7RHL - chains B and A of the 4 polymer chains in the assembly; structure by electron microscopy, 3.03 A resolution.

[Chain B]
Name: Cyclic nucleotide-gated cation channel beta-1
Organism: Homo sapiens
UniProtKB: Q14028 (CNGB1_HUMAN); residue numbers follow UniProt; this construct covers 454-1251
Amino-acid sequence (810 residues; numbered 442 to 1251; the number before each row is that of its first residue):
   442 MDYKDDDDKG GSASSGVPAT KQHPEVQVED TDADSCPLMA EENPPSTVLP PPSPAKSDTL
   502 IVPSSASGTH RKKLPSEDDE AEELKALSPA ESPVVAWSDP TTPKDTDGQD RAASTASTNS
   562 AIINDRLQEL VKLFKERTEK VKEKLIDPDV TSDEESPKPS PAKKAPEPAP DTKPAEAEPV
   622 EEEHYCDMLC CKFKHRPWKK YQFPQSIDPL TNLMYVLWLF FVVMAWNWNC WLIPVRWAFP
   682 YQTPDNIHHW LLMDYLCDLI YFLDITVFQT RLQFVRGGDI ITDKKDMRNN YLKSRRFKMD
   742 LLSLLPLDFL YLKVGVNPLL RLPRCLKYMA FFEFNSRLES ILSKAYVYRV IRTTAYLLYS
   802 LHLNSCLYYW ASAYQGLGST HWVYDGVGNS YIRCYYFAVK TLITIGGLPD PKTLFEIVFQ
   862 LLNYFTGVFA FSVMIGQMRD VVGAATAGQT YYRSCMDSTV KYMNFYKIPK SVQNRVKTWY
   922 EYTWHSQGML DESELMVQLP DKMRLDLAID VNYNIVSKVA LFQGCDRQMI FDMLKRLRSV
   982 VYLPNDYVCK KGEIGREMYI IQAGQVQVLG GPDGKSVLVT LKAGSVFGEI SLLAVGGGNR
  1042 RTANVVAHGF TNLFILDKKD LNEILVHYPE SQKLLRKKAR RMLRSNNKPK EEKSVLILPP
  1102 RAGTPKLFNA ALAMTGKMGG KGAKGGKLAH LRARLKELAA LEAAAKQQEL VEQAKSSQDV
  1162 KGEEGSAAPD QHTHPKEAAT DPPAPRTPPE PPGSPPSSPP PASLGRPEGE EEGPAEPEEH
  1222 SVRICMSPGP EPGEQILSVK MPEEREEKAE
Disordered / not traced: 442-644, 749-756, 1085-1105, 1131-1251
Sequence notes: expression tag (442-453)
Swiss-Prot annotation at these positions:
  - region: Ala557 to Arg567 (Calmodulin-binding CaM1), Gln1148 to Gln1154 (Calmodulin-binding CaM2)
  - motif: Leu568 to Arg578 (IQ-like)
  - binding site (3',5'-cyclic GMP): Gly1029, Glu1030, Ser1032, Arg1042, Thr1043
  - binding site (3',5'-cyclic AMP): Arg1042
  - site: Phe872 (Central gate), Ile876 (Central gate), Arg880 (Occludes the pore below the central gate)
  - natural variant: Arg729 to Glu1251 (deletion: In RP45), Arg737 (R737H: In RP45; uncertain significance), Arg762 (R762C: In RP45), Tyr921 to Glu1251 (deletion: In RP45), Asn986 (N986I: In RP45), Gly993 (G993V: In RP45)
  - mutagenesis: Leu568 (L568E: Loss of calcium/calmodulin modulation), Gly848 (G848E: Increases the affinity to Ca(2+) ions. Does not affect heterotetrameric channel assembly), Arg880 (R880G: Increases channel conductance)
Reported in the primary citation:
  - mutagenesis - G848E (Kd 5.7 uM): increased binding to Ca2+

[Chain A]
Name: cGMP-gated cation channel alpha-1
Organism: Homo sapiens
UniProtKB: P29973 (CNGA1_HUMAN); numbering as in UniProt (aligned over 144-690)
Amino-acid sequence (560 residues; numbered 131 to 690; the number before each row is that of its first residue):
   131 MDYKDDDDKG GSASKDKKEE EKKEVVVIDP SGNTYYNWLF CITLPVMYNW TMVIARACFD
   191 ELQSDYLEYW LILDYVSDIV YLIDMFVRTR TGYLEQGLLV KEELKLINKY KSNLQFKLDV
   251 LSLIPTDLLY FKLGWNYPEI RLNRLLRFSR MFEFFQRTET RTNYPNIFRI SNLVMYIVII
   311 IHWNACVFYS ISKAIGFGND TWVYPDINDP EFGRLARKYV YSLYWSTLTL TTIGETPPPV
   371 RDSEYVFVVV DFLIGVLIFA TIVGNIGSMI SNMNAARAEF QARIDAIKQY MHFRNVSKDM
   431 EKRVIKWFDY LWTNKKTVDE KEVLKYLPDK LRAEIAINVH LDTLKKVRIF ADCEAGLLVE
   491 LVLKLQPQVY SPGDYICKKG DIGREMYIIK EGKLAVVADD GVTQFVVLSD GSYFGEISIL
   551 NIKGSKAGNR RTANIKSIGY SDLFCLSKDD LMEALTEYPD AKTMLEEKGK QILMKDGLLD
   611 LNIANAGSDP KDLEEKVTRM EGSVDLLQTR FARILAEYES MQQKLKQRLT KVEKFLKPLI
   671 DTEFSSIEGP GAESGPIDST
Disordered / not traced: 131-154, 611-624, 662-690
Sequence notes: expression tag (131-143)
Swiss-Prot annotation at these positions:
  - binding site (3',5'-cyclic GMP): Gly541

[How chain B and chain A interact]
Residue-residue contacts - 109 pairs, chain B then chain A:
  Thr795(B) - Leu387(A)
  Leu798(B) - Val386(A)  hydrophobic
  Leu799(B) - Leu383(A)  hydrophobic
  Leu802(B) - Leu383(A)  hydrophobic
  Gly829(B) - Asp372(A)
  Asn830(B) - Asp372(A)  hydrogen bond (backbone-side chain)
  Ile833(B) - Tyr375(A)  hydrophobic
  Ile833(B) - Val376(A)  hydrophobic
  Ile833(B) - Val379(A)  hydrophobic
  Arg834(B) - Val370(A)  hydrogen bond (side chain-backbone)
  Arg834(B) - Asp372(A)  salt bridge
  Arg834(B) - Tyr375(A)
  Tyr836(B) - Val379(A)  hydrophobic
  Tyr837(B) - Pro368(A)
  Tyr837(B) - Pro369(A)
  Tyr837(B) - Tyr375(A)  hydrophobic
  Tyr837(B) - Val378(A)  hydrophobic
  Tyr837(B) - Val379(A)  hydrophobic
  Val840(B) - Val379(A)  hydrophobic
  Val840(B) - Phe382(A)  hydrophobic
  Lys841(B) - Phe382(A)
  Ile844(B) - Val386(A)  hydrophobic
  Ile846(B) - Thr362(A)
  Ile846(B) - Ile363(A)
  Ile846(B) - Gly364(A)
  Ile846(B) - Phe382(A)  hydrophobic
  Phe872(B) - Val386(A)  hydrophobic
  Phe872(B) - Phe389(A)  hydrophobic
  Met875(B) - Val386(A)  hydrophobic
  Ile876(B) - Val393(A)  hydrophobic
  Met879(B) - Leu387(A)  hydrophobic
  Met879(B) - Ala390(A)
  Met879(B) - Thr391(A)
  Arg880(B) - Gly394(A)
  Arg880(B) - Gly397(A)
  Arg880(B) - Ser398(A)
  Arg880(B) - Ser401(A)  hydrogen bond
  Val883(B) - Gly394(A)
  Val883(B) - Asn395(A)
  Val883(B) - Ser398(A)
  Gly884(B) - Ser398(A)
  Thr887(B) - Arg299(A)
  Thr887(B) - Ser398(A)
  Thr891(B) - Asn402(A)  hydrogen bond
  Tyr892(B) - Tyr456(A)  hydrogen bond
  Arg894(B) - Glu289(A)  salt bridge
  Arg894(B) - Thr292(A)  hydrogen bond (side chain-backbone)
  Arg894(B) - Pro295(A)
  Cys896(B) - Tyr456(A)  hydrophobic
  Ser899(B) - Val453(A)
  Thr900(B) - Val453(A)
  Lys902(B) - Lys445(A)  hydrogen bond (side chain-backbone)
  Lys902(B) - Val448(A)
  Tyr903(B) - Glu450(A)  hydrogen bond
  Tyr903(B) - Val453(A)  hydrophobic
  Tyr903(B) - Leu454(A)  hydrophobic
  Tyr903(B) - Ile465(A)  hydrophobic
  Met904(B) - Ile465(A)  hydrophobic
  Phe906(B) - Lys446(A)
  Tyr907(B) - Val469(A)  hydrophobic
  Tyr907(B) - Phe574(A)
  Ile909(B) - Ile465(A)
  Ile909(B) - Asn468(A)
  Ile909(B) - Val469(A)  hydrophobic
  Pro910(B) - Asn468(A)
  Val913(B) - Glu464(A)
  Val913(B) - Ile465(A)  hydrophobic
  Val913(B) - Asn468(A)
  Arg916(B) - Lys460(A)
  Arg916(B) - Leu461(A)
  Arg916(B) - Glu464(A)  salt bridge
  Val917(B) - Leu457(A)  hydrophobic
  Val917(B) - Leu461(A)  hydrophobic
  Val917(B) - Ile465(A)  hydrophobic
  Trp920(B) - Tyr456(A)
  Trp920(B) - Leu457(A)  hydrophobic
  Trp920(B) - Pro458(A)
  Trp920(B) - Leu461(A)  hydrophobic
  Tyr921(B) - Val453(A)
  Tyr921(B) - Leu457(A)  hydrophobic
  Tyr923(B) - Leu224(A)  hydrophobic
  Leu931(B) - Tyr456(A)  hydrophobic
  Asp932(B) - Tyr456(A)
  Glu935(B) - Lys455(A)  salt bridge
  Glu935(B) - Tyr456(A)  hydrogen bond
  Arg979(B) - Asp459(A)  salt bridge
  Val981(B) - Pro458(A)  hydrophobic
  Tyr983(B) - Lys460(A)
  Asp987(B) - Lys460(A)
  Tyr988(B) - Lys460(A)  hydrogen bond (backbone-side chain)
  Ile995(B) - Glu587(A)
  Ile995(B) - Tyr588(A)  hydrophobic
  Arg997(B) - Glu587(A)  salt bridge
  Ala1004(B) - Gln226(A)
  Gly1005(B) - Gln226(A)  hydrogen bond (backbone-side chain)
  Gln1006(B) - Gln226(A)  hydrogen bond (side chain-backbone)
  Gln1006(B) - Leu228(A)
  Ala1024(B) - Gln226(A)
  Gly1037(B) - Thr586(A)
  Gly1037(B) - Glu587(A)
  Gly1037(B) - Pro589(A)
  Gly1038(B) - Glu587(A)  hydrogen bond (backbone-side chain)
  Arg1041(B) - Glu484(A)  salt bridge
  His1049(B) - Leu228(A)
  Gly1050(B) - Gly227(A)
  Phe1051(B) - Gly227(A)  hydrogen bond (backbone-backbone)
  Lys1059(B) - Glu587(A)  salt bridge
  Lys1060(B) - Glu583(A)  salt bridge
  Lys1107(B) - Ala642(A)
Other interface residues (no listed pair), chain B (69 interface residues in all): Val791, Gln890, Val982, Gly993, Glu994
Other interface residues (no listed pair), chain A (61 interface residues in all): Thr290, Glu365, Lys520

[In short]
69 residues of chain B face 61 of chain A across their interface, with 14 hydrogen bonds and 9 salt bridges.
Among the polar pairs are Arg834(B)-Asp372(A), Arg894(B)-Glu289(A) and Arg916(B)-Glu464(A). The paper reports
that G848E of chain B increases binding to Ca2+.
Here chain B is Cyclic nucleotide-gated cation channel beta-1 and chain A is cGMP-gated cation channel
alpha-1, both from Homo sapiens. Entry 7RHL (Cryo-EM structure of human rod Apo CNGA1/B1 channel with CLZ
coiled coil) was determined by electron microscopy, deposited together with 7RH9, 7RHG, 7RHH, 7RHI, 7RHJ and
7RHK.
